Entry 6XNG (X-ray diffraction, 2.79 A resolution); this record covers chains A and C of the 4 polymer chains in the assembly.

Chain A:
Name: Antigen-presenting glycoprotein CD1d1
Organism: Mus musculus
UniProt: P11609 (CD1D1_MOUSE); residues 1-279 here correspond to UniProt positions 19-297 (UniProt number = residue number + 18)
Sequence (302 residues; each row starts with the number of its first residue):
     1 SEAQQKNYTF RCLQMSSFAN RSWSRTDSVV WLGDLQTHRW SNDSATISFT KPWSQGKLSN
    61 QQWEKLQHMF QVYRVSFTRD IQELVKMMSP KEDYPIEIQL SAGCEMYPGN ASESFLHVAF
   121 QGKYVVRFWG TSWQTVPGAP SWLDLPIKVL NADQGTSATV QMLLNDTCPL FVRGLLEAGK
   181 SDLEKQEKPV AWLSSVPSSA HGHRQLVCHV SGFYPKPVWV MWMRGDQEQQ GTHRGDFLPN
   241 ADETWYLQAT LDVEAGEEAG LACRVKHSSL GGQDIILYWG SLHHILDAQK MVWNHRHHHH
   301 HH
Disordered / not traced: 1-5, 300-302
Sequence notes: conflict His201 (Asp219 in P11609); expression tag (280-302)
Disulfide bonds: Cys104-Cys168, Cys208-Cys263
Glycans and other covalent adducts: N-acetylglucosamine (NAG) linked to Asn20, Asn42, Asn165
Residues lining bound ligands:
  - V8P ((3R)-N-[(2S,3R)-1-(alpha-D-galactopyranosyloxy)-3-hydroxyheptadecan-2-yl]-3-hydroxyheptadecanamide), molecule 1: Phe10, Cys12, Val30, His38, Trp63, Leu66, Phe70, Ala102, Leu163, Leu164, Thr167, Cys168, Phe171
  - V8P, molecule 2: Cys12, Gln14, Ser28, Val30, Trp40, Ile47, Met69, Phe70, Val72, Tyr73, Ser76, Phe77, Asp80, Ile81, Leu84, Val85, Met88, Ile98, Leu100, Ala102, Leu116, Val118, Phe120, Val126, Trp133, Leu143, Ile147, Leu150, Asp153, Gly155, Thr156, Thr159, Val160, Leu163
UniProt features mapped onto this chain:
  - binding site (a D-galactosylceramide): Asp80, Asp153 to Thr156
  - glycosylation (N-linked (GlcNAc...) asparagine): Asn7, Asn20, Asn42, Asn110, Asn165
From the paper describing this entry:
  - binding site for V8P: Asp80, Asp153, Thr156, Thr159

Chain C:
Name: NKT Valpha14 (Mouse)-2C12 TCR
Organism: Mus musculus
Sequence (207 residues; numbered 1 to 208; 1 number in that range is skipped by the numbering (no residue carries it; nothing is unmodelled there); the number before each row is that of its first residue):
     1 TQVEQSPQSL VVRQGENSVL QCNYSVTPDN HLRWFKQDTG KGLVSLTVLV DQKDKTSNGR
    62 YSATLDKDAK HSTLHITATL LDDTATYICV VGDRGSALGR LHFGAGTQLI VIPDIQNPDP
   122 AVYQLRDSKS SDKSVCLFTD FDSQTNVSQS KDSDVYITDK CVLDMRSMDF KSNSAVAWSN
   182 KSDFACANAF NNSIIPEDTF FPSPESS
Disordered / not traced: 206-208
Disulfide bonds: Cys22-Cys90, Cys137-Cys187
Residues lining bound ligands: V8P ((3R)-N-[(2S,3R)-1-(alpha-D-galactopyranosyloxy)-3-hydroxyheptadecan-2-yl]-3-hydroxyheptadecanamide): Pro28, Asp29, Asn30, Asp94, Arg95, Gly96
From the paper describing this entry:
  - binding site for V8P: Asn30, Arg95, Gly96

Chain A / chain C interface:
Residue-residue contacts (19; chain A residue first):
  Val72(A) - Thr27(C)
  Ser76(A) - Pro28(C)
  Ser76(A) - Arg95(C)  hydrogen bond (backbone-side chain)
  Arg79(A) - Asp94(C)  salt bridge
  Arg79(A) - Arg95(C)
  Arg79(A) - Leu99(C)  hydrogen bond (side chain-backbone)
  Arg79(A) - Gly100(C)
  Arg79(A) - Arg101(C)
  Asp80(A) - Arg95(C)  salt bridge
  Asp80(A) - Leu99(C)
  Glu83(A) - Leu99(C)
  Glu83(A) - Arg101(C)  salt bridge
  Leu84(A) - Leu99(C)  hydrophobic
  Met87(A) - Leu99(C)  hydrophobic
  Val149(A) - Ser97(C)
  Val149(A) - Leu99(C)  hydrophobic
  Ala152(A) - Gly96(C)
  Ala152(A) - Ser97(C)
  Asp153(A) - Gly96(C)
Also at the interface, not in a pair above, chain A (12 interface residues in all): Lys86, Leu150
Also at the interface, not in a pair above, chain C (10 interface residues in all): Ala98

In short:
Chain A and chain C form an interface of 12 and 10 residues respectively, with 2 hydrogen bonds and 3 salt
bridges. Polar contacts include Arg79(A)-Asp94(C), Asp80(A)-Arg95(C) and Glu83(A)-Arg101(C). One compound V8P
molecule is bound between chain A and chain C. From the paper: a binding site for V8P at Asp80(A), Asp153(A)
and Asn30(C) among others.
Chain A is Antigen-presenting glycoprotein CD1d1 and chain C is NKT Valpha14 (Mouse)-2C12 TCR, both from Mus
musculus; the structure, MHC-like protein complex structure, was determined by X-ray diffraction, deposited
together with 7M72.
